PDB entry 7Z14 | electron microscopy, 3.15 A resolution | chains C and D of the 7 polymer chains in the assembly

Chain C:
Molecule: Acetylcholine receptor subunit delta
Source organism: Tetronarce californica
UniProt: P02718 (ACHD_TETCF); residues 1-501 here correspond to UniProt positions 22-522 (UniProt number = residue number + 21)
Amino-acid sequence (501 residues; numbered 1 to 501; the number before each row is that of its first residue):
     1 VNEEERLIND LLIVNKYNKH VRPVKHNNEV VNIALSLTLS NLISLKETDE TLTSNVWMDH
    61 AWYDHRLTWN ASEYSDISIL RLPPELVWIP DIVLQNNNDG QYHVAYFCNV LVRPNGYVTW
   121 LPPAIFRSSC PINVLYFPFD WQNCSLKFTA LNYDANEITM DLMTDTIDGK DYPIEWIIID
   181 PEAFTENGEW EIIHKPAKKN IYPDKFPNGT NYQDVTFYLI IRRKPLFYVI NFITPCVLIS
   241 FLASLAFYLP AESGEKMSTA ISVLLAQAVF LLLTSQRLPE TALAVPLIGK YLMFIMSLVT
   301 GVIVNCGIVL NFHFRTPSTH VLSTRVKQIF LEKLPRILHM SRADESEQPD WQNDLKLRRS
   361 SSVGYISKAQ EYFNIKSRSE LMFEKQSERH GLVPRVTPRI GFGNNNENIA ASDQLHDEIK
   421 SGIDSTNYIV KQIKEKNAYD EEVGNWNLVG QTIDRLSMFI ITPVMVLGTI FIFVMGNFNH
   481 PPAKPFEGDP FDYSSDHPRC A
Disordered / not traced: 1, 319-441, 501
Disulfides: Cys130-Cys144
Covalently attached groups: N-acetylglucosamine (NAG) linked to Asn143, Asn208
Curated features (UniProtKB/Swiss-Prot):
  - modified residue: Tyr372 (Phosphotyrosine)
  - glycosylation (N-linked (GlcNAc...) asparagine): Asn70, Asn143, Asn208

Chain D:
Molecule: Acetylcholine receptor subunit alpha
Source organism: Tetronarce californica
UniProt: P02710 (ACHA_TETCF); residues 1-437 here correspond to UniProt positions 25-461 (UniProt number = residue number + 24)
Amino-acid sequence (437 residues; row label = number of the first residue in the row):
     1 SEHETRLVAN LLENYNKVIR PVEHHTHFVD ITVGLQLIQL ISVDEVNQIV ETNVRLRQQW
    61 IDVRLRWNPA DYGGIKKIRL PSDDVWLPDL VLYNNADGDF AIVHMTKLLL DYTGKIMWTP
   121 PAIFKSYCEI IVTHFPFDQQ NCTMKLGIWT YDGTKVSISP ESDRPDLSTF MESGEWVMKD
   181 YRGWKHWVYY TCCPDTPYLD ITYHFIMQRI PLYFVVNVII PCLLFSFLTG LVFYLPTDSG
   241 EKMTLSISVL LSLTVFLLVI VELIPSTSSA VPLIGKYMLF TMIFVISSII ITVVVINTHH
   301 RSPSTHTMPQ WVRKIFIDTI PNVMFFSTMK RASKEKQENK IFADDIDISD ISGKQVTGEV
   361 IFQTPLIKNP DVKSAIEGVK YIAEHMKSDE ESSNAAEEWK YVAMVIDHIL LCVFMLICII
   421 GTVSVFAGRL IELSQEG
Disordered / not traced: 302-398, 426-437
Disulfides: Cys128-Cys142, Cys192-Cys193
Covalently attached groups: glycan linked to Asn141
Curated features (UniProtKB/Swiss-Prot):
  - glycosylation: Asn141 (N-linked (GlcNAc...) asparagine)
From the paper describing this entry:
  - post-translational modification sites: Asn141
  - specificity-determining residues: Tyr189, Pro194 (proposed by the authors, not directly observed)

Interface between chain C and chain D:
Contacting residue pairs (91; chain C residue first):
  Asn2(C) with Ile19(D); Arg20(D); Val22(D), hydrogen bond (side chain-backbone); Glu23(D); His25(D)
  Glu4(C) with Ile19(D)
  Glu5(C) with Asn16(D), hydrogen bond; Ile19(D)
  Asn41(C) with Asn95(D); Tyr127(D)
  Leu42(C) with Tyr127(D), hydrogen bond (backbone-side chain)
  Ile43(C) with Ile49(D), hydrophobic; Ala96(D); Tyr127(D), hydrophobic
  Ser44(C) with Asn47(D)
  Asn55(C) with Asn95(D), hydrogen bond (side chain-backbone); Ala96(D); Phe100(D)
  Trp57(C) with Tyr93(D); Phe100(D); Trp149(D)
  Ser75(C) with His25(D)
  Asp76(C) with His25(D)
  Ile77(C) with His25(D)
  Arg81(C) with Thr150(D), hydrogen bond (side chain-backbone); Tyr151(D); Asp152(D), salt bridge; Lys155(D)
  Pro83(C) with Val18(D)
  Leu86(C) with Val18(D), hydrophobic
  Tyr106(C) with Asp89(D); Val91(D), hydrophobic; Ala101(D), hydrophobic
  Cys108(C) with Trp149(D), hydrogen bond
  Asn109(C) with Thr150(D); Tyr151(D)
  Leu111(C) with Thr150(D)
  Leu121(C) with Trp149(D), hydrogen bond (backbone-side chain)
  Pro123(C) with Phe100(D), hydrophobic; Trp149(D)
  Ile125(C) with Gly98(D); Phe100(D), hydrophobic
  Arg127(C) with Asp97(D)
  Thr185(C) with Tyr127(D)
  Glu186(C) with Gln48(D)
  Gly188(C) with Gln48(D); Thr267(D); Ser268(D), hydrogen bond (backbone-backbone); Ser269(D), hydrogen bond (backbone-backbone)
  Glu189(C) with Ser266(D)
  Lys224(C) with Ser268(D), hydrogen bond (backbone-side chain)
  Leu226(C) with Ser268(D), hydrogen bond (backbone-side chain); Ala270(D), hydrophobic; Val271(D)
  Phe227(C) with Val261(D), hydrophobic; Ser266(D); Ser268(D), hydrogen bond (backbone-side chain)
  Ile230(C) with Met278(D); Leu279(D)
  Asn231(C) with Leu257(D)
  Phe232(C) with Val261(D), hydrophobic
  Pro235(C) with Leu257(D), hydrophobic; Met282(D), hydrophobic
  Leu238(C) with Ile283(D), hydrophobic; Ile286(D), hydrophobic
  Ile239(C) with Met282(D), hydrophobic
  Leu242(C) with Leu250(D), hydrophobic; Ile286(D), hydrophobic; Ile289(D), hydrophobic; Ile290(D), hydrophobic
  Leu245(C) with Ile290(D), hydrophobic; Val293(D), hydrophobic
  Tyr248(C) with Asn297(D), hydrogen bond (backbone-side chain)
  Leu249(C) with Met243(D), hydrophobic; Val293(D), hydrophobic; Ile296(D), hydrophobic
  Pro250(C) with Ile296(D), hydrophobic; Asn297(D); His300(D)
  Ser253(C) with His300(D)
  Glu255(C) with Gly240(D); Met243(D), hydrogen bond (side chain-backbone); Thr244(D), hydrogen bond (side chain-backbone)
  Thr259(C) with Met243(D)
  Ser262(C) with Ile247(D)
  Leu265(C) with Leu251(D), hydrophobic
  Val269(C) with Thr254(D); Leu258(D), hydrophobic
  Leu272(C) with Leu258(D), hydrophobic
  Leu273(C) with Leu258(D), hydrophobic; Val261(D), hydrophobic
Other interface residues (no listed pair), chain C (62 interface residues in all): Ile8, Ser40, Ile79, Leu82, Ala105, Val110, Ala124, Asn187, Glu252, Ser258, Ala266, Phe270, Arg277
Other interface residues (no listed pair), chain D (58 interface residues in all): Asn14, His24, Glu241, Lys242, Pro265, Val294

Summary:
Chain C and chain D form an interface of 62 and 58 residues respectively; the contacts include 15 hydrogen
bonds and 1 salt bridge. Among the polar pairs are Arg81(C)-Asp152(D), Asn2(C)-Val22(D) and Glu5(C)-Asn16(D).
Covalently linked N-acetylglucosamine: at Asn143(C) and Asn208(C). The paper reports specificity determinants
Tyr189(D) and Pro194(D); a modification site at Asn141(D).
Here chain C is Acetylcholine receptor subunit delta and chain D is Acetylcholine receptor subunit alpha, both
from Tetronarce californica. Entry 7Z14 (Cryo-EM structure of Torpedo nicotinic acetylcholine receptor in
complex with a short-chain neurotoxin) was determined by electron microscopy.
